6ZDU - chains A and B; structure by X-ray diffraction, 3.45 A resolution.

[Chain A (and B)]
Name: Telomerase reverse transcriptase
Organism: Candida albicans (strain SC5314 / ATCC MYA-2876)
Notes: EC 2.7.7.49; chain B of this document is another copy of the same molecule, construct and numbering; everything in this record applies to it too
UniProt: A0A1D8PEA0 (A0A1D8PEA0_CANAL); numbering as in UniProt (aligned over 95-867)
Chain sequence (773 residues; row label = number of the first residue in the row):
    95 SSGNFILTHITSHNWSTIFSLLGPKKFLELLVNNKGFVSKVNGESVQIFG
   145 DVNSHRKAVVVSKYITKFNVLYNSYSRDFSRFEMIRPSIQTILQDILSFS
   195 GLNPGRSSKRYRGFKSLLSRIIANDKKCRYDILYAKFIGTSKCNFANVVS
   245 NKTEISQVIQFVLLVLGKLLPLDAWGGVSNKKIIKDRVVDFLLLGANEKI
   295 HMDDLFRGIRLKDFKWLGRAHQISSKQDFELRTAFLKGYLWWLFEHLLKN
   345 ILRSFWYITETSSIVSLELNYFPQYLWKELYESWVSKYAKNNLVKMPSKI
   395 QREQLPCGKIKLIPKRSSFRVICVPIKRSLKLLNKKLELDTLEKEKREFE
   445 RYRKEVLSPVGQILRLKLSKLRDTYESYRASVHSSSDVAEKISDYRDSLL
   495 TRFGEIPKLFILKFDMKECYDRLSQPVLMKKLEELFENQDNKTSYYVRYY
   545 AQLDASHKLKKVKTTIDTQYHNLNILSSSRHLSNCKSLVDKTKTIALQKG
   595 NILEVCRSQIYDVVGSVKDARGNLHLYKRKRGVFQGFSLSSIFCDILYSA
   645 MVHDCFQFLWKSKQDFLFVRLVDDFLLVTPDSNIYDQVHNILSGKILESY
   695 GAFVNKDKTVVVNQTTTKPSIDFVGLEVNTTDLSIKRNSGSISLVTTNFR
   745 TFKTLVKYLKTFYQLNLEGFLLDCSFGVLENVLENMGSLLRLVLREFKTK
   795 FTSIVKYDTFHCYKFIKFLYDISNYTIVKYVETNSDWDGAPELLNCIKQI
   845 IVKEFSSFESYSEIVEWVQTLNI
Disordered / not traced: 95-154, 550-564, 578-582
Reported in the primary citation:
  - catalytic residues: Asp509, Asp667, Asp668
  - mutagenesis - D509A, D667A, D668A: abolished catalytic activity

[Interface between chain A and chain B]
Residue-residue contacts (80; chain A residue first):
  Leu460(A) - Ser829(B)
  Lys464(A) - Asp491(B)  salt bridge
  Lys464(A) - Ser829(B)
  Leu465(A) - Thr495(B)
  Thr468(A) - Ser492(B)
  Thr468(A) - Thr495(B)
  Tyr469(A) - Arg496(B)
  Glu470(A) - Lys657(B)  salt bridge
  Thr495(A) - Thr468(B)
  Arg496(A) - Tyr469(B)
  Asn532(A) - Gly498(B)
  Tyr539(A) - Asp830(B)
  Tyr540(A) - Asp830(B)  hydrogen bond (backbone-side chain)
  Tyr540(A) - Trp831(B)  hydrogen bond (backbone-backbone)
  Tyr540(A) - Asp832(B)
  Val541(A) - Trp831(B)
  Arg542(A) - Trp831(B)  hydrogen bond (backbone-side chain)
  Arg542(A) - Ile867(B)
  Tyr544(A) - Trp831(B)  hydrophobic
  Leu567(A) - Asn818(B)  hydrogen bond (backbone-side chain)
  Asn568(A) - Tyr814(B)
  Asn568(A) - Asn818(B)
  Ile569(A) - Asn818(B)  hydrogen bond (backbone-side chain)
  Ile569(A) - Val822(B)  hydrophobic
  Ile569(A) - Trp831(B)  hydrophobic
  Ile569(A) - Ile867(B)  hydrophobic
  Leu570(A) - Tyr814(B)  hydrogen bond (backbone-side chain)
  Leu570(A) - Ser817(B)
  Leu570(A) - Asn818(B)
  Leu570(A) - Ile821(B)  hydrophobic
  Leu570(A) - Leu838(B)  hydrophobic
  Leu570(A) - Leu865(B)  hydrophobic
  Leu570(A) - Asn866(B)
  Leu570(A) - Ile867(B)  hydrophobic
  Ser571(A) - Asn866(B)  hydrogen bond (backbone-backbone)
  Ser572(A) - Trp861(B)  hydrogen bond
  Ser572(A) - Thr864(B)
  Ser572(A) - Leu865(B)
  Ser573(A) - Trp861(B)
  Ser573(A) - Thr864(B)  hydrogen bond
  Arg574(A) - Tyr807(B)
  Arg574(A) - Ile810(B)
  Arg574(A) - Glu857(B)  salt bridge
  Arg574(A) - Trp861(B)
  Lys657(A) - Lys657(B)
  Tyr807(A) - Arg574(B)
  Ile810(A) - Arg574(B)
  Tyr814(A) - Asn568(B)
  Tyr814(A) - Leu570(B)  hydrogen bond (side chain-backbone)
  Ser817(A) - Leu570(B)
  Asn818(A) - Leu567(B)  hydrogen bond (side chain-backbone)
  Asn818(A) - Ile569(B)  hydrogen bond (side chain-backbone)
  Asn818(A) - Leu570(B)
  Ile821(A) - Leu570(B)  hydrophobic
  Val822(A) - Leu567(B)
  Val822(A) - Ile569(B)  hydrophobic
  Ser829(A) - Leu460(B)
  Ser829(A) - Lys464(B)
  Asp830(A) - Tyr539(B)
  Asp830(A) - Tyr540(B)  hydrogen bond (side chain-backbone)
  Trp831(A) - Tyr540(B)  hydrogen bond (backbone-backbone)
  Trp831(A) - Val541(B)
  Trp831(A) - Arg542(B)
  Trp831(A) - Leu547(B)  hydrophobic
  Trp831(A) - Ile569(B)  hydrophobic
  Asp832(A) - Tyr540(B)
  Leu838(A) - Leu570(B)  hydrophobic
  Glu857(A) - Arg574(B)  salt bridge
  Trp861(A) - Ser572(B)
  Trp861(A) - Ser573(B)
  Trp861(A) - Arg574(B)
  Thr864(A) - Ser572(B)
  Thr864(A) - Ser573(B)  hydrogen bond
  Leu865(A) - Leu570(B)  hydrophobic
  Leu865(A) - Ser572(B)
  Asn866(A) - Leu570(B)
  Asn866(A) - Ser571(B)  hydrogen bond (backbone-backbone)
  Ile867(A) - Arg542(B)
  Ile867(A) - Ile569(B)  hydrophobic
  Ile867(A) - Leu570(B)  hydrophobic
Interface residues without a listed pair, chain A (48 interface residues in all): Asp491, Ser492, Leu547, His575, Thr588, Ser656, Lys811
Interface residues without a listed pair, chain B (51 interface residues in all): Leu465, Glu470, Phe497, Tyr544, His575, Ser656, Lys811, Val825, Glu826, Glu860

[Summary]
The interface between chain A and chain B involves 48 residues on one side and 51 on the other, with 16
hydrogen bonds and 4 salt bridges. Polar contacts include Lys464(A)-Asp491(B), Glu470(A)-Lys657(B) and
Arg574(A)-Glu857(B). The paper reports catalytic residues Asp509(A), Asp667(A) and Asp668(A); D509A, D667A and
D668A of chain A abolish catalytic activity.
Chain A and chain B are both Telomerase reverse transcriptase (Candida albicans (strain SC5314 / ATCC
MYA-2876)); the structure, Structure of telomerase from Candida albicans in complexe with TWJ fragment of
telomeric RNA, was determined by X-ray diffraction, deposited together with 6ZD1, 6ZD2, 6ZD6, 6ZDP and 6ZDQ.
